Entry 8G35 (X-ray diffraction, 2.00 A resolution); this record covers chain A.

[Chain A]
Name: Cytochrome P450
Source organism: Rhodopseudomonas palustris HaA2
UniProt: Q2IU02 (Q2IU02_RHOP2); residues 0-409 here correspond to UniProt positions 1-410 (UniProt number = residue number + 1)
Chain sequence (410 residues; row label = number of the first residue in the row; numbering starts at 0):
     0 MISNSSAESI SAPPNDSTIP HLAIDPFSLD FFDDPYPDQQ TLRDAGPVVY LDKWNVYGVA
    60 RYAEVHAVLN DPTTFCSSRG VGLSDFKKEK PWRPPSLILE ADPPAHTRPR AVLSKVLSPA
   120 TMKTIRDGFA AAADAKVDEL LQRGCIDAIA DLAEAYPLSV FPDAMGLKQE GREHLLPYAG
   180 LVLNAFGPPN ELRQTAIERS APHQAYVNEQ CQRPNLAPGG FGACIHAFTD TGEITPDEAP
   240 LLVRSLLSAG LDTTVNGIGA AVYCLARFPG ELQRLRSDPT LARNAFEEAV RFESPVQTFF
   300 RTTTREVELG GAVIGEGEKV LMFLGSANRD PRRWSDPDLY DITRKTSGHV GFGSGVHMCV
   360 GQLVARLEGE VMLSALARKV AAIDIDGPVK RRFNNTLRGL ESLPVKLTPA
Disordered / not traced: 0-16
Sequence notes: engineered mutation Leu-182 (Phe183 in Q2IU02)
Metal / ion sites: heme Fe near Cys-358 (its only coordinating residue here)
Small-molecule neighbours:
  - heme (HEM): Leu-68, Val-80, Ile-97, Leu-98, His-105, Arg-109, Leu-112, Leu-116, Phe-160, Ser-244, Leu-245, Ala-248, Gly-249, Thr-252, Thr-253, Gly-256, Phe-285, Val-289, Pro-294, Val-295, Phe-298, Arg-300, Leu-323, Val-349, Gly-350, Phe-351, Gly-352, Val-355, His-356, Met-357, Cys-358, Val-359, Gly-360, Val-363, Ala-364
  - YJE (4-[(2S)-2-hydroxy-3-oxobutan-2-yl]benzoic acid): Arg-92, Ser-95, Ile-97, Leu-98, Val-181, Leu-182, Phe-185, Ser-244, Ser-247, Ala-248, Thr-252, Val-295, Phe-298
From the paper describing this entry:
  - conformationally variable residues (side-chain flip): Ala-248, Leu-250, Thr-252, Thr-253, Phe-298
  - mutagenesis - F182L: increased binding to YJE
  - binding site for YJE: Ala-248 (from molecular simulation)
  - mutagenesis - F182L: increased binding to JCM2

[Overview]
Chain A binds heme and compound YJE. From the paper: a binding site for YJE at Ala-248; F182L increases
binding to YJE.
Chain A is Cytochrome P450 (Rhodopseudomonas palustris HaA2); the structure, Crystal structure of
F182L-CYP199A4 in complex with (S)-4-(2-hydroxy-3-oxobutan-2-yl)benzoic acid, was determined by X-ray
diffraction, deposited together with 8G36.
